3JWH - chain A; structure by X-ray diffraction, 2.20 A resolution.

[Chain A]
Protein: Hen1
From: Anabaena variabilis
Reference sequence: Q3MCR9 (Q3MCR9_ANAVT); residue numbers follow UniProt; this construct covers 253-461
Chain sequence (217 residues; numbered 252 to 468; the number before each row is that of its first residue):
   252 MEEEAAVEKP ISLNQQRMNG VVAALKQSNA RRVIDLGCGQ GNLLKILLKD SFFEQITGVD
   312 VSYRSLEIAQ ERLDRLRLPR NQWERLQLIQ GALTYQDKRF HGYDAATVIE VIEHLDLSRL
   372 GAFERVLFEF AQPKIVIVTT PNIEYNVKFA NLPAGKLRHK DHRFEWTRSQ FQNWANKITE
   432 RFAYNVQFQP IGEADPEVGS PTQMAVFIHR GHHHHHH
Unresolved in the structure: 252-261, 402-412, 464-468
Differences from the reference sequence: expression tag (252, 462-468)
Ligand contacts: S-adenosylhomocysteine (SAH): Gly288, Cys289, Gly290, Asn293, Leu294, Asp311, Val312, Ser313, Ser316, Gly342, Ala343, Leu344, Ile360, Glu361, Val362, His365, Leu366

[Summary]
Bound to chain A: S-adenosylhomocysteine.
Chain A is Hen1 (Anabaena variabilis); the structure, Crystal structure analysis of the methyltransferase
domain of bacterial-AvHen1-C, was determined by X-ray diffraction, deposited together with 3JWG, 3JWI and
3JWJ.
